7WZC - chain A; structure by X-ray diffraction, 1.80 A resolution.

Chain A:
Name: Transforming protein RhoA
Organism: Homo sapiens
Notes: EC 3.6.5.2; fragment: c16v, c20s, c83v, c159t
Reference sequence: P61586 (RHOA_HUMAN); residue numbers follow UniProt; this construct covers 1-181
Chain sequence (185 residues; numbered -3 to 181; the number before each row is that of its first residue; numbers below 1 keep their minus sign (Tyr-3 is residue -3)):
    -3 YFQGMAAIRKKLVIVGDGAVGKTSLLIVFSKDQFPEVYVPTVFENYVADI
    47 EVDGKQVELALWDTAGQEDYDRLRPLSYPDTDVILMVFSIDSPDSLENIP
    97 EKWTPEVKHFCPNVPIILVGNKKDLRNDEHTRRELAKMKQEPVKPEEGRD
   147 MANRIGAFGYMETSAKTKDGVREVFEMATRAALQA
Disordered / not traced: 181
Construct notes: expression tag (-3 to 0); engineered mutation Val16 (Cys in P61586), Ser20 (Cys in P61586), Val83 (Cys in P61586), Thr159 (Cys in P61586)
Bound ions: Mg2+: Thr19, Thr37 (together with GDP)
Ligand contacts: GDP (guanosine-5'-diphosphate): Asp13, Gly14, Ala15, Val16, Gly17, Lys18, Thr19, Ser20, Phe30, Pro31, Val35, Thr37, Asn117, Lys118, Asp120, Leu121, Ser160, Ala161, Lys162

Summary:
Bound to chain A: GDP. Thr19 and Thr37 form the Mg2+ site.
Chain A is Transforming protein RhoA (Homo sapiens); the structure, An open conformation Form2 of switch II
for RhoA GDP-bound state, was determined by X-ray diffraction, deposited together with 7WZA.
